PDB entry 7NLG | X-ray diffraction, 3.53 A resolution | chains A and B

Chain A (and B):
Protein: Ty1 Gag p22
Organism: Saccharomyces cerevisiae
Notes: chain B of this document is another copy of the same molecule, construct and numbering; everything in this record applies to it too
UniProt: P08405 (TY1A_YEASX); numbering as in UniProt (aligned over 259-355)
Amino-acid sequence (106 residues; each row starts with the number of its first residue):
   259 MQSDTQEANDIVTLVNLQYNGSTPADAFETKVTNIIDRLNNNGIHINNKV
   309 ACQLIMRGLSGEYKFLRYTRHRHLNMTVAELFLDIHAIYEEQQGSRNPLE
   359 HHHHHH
Disordered / not traced: 259-260, 351-364
Construct notes: engineered mutation Val273 (Ala in P08405); expression tag (356-364)
What the authors report for this chain:
  - self-association interface (contacts with another copy of this molecule); pairs are residue here / residue on that copy: Val273-Val273 (hydrophobic contact)
  - conformationally variable residues (helix shift): Val273
  - mutagenesis - F323S: decreased binding to higher-order association
  - mutagenesis - F323D, F323S: unchanged expression
  - mutagenesis - I269K, I269S: abolished stability
  - mutagenesis - I269S: decreased expression
  - mutagenesis - I269F (Kd 0.74 uM): unchanged binding to monomer-dimer equilibrium
  - mutagenesis - I269F (45.1 +/- 0.3 degC): decreased stability

How chain A and chain B interact:
Residue-residue contacts (32; chain A residue first):
  Asp262(A) with Lys307(B), hydrogen bond (backbone-side chain); Gln311(B), hydrogen bond (backbone-side chain)
  Thr263(A) with Gln311(B), hydrogen bond
  Glu265(A) with Lys307(B), salt bridge; Val308(B)
  Ala266(A) with Val308(B); Gln311(B); Leu312(B)
  Ile269(A) with Val273(B), hydrophobic; Ile304(B), hydrophobic
  Val270(A) with Val273(B), hydrophobic; Leu312(B), hydrophobic; Arg315(B)
  Val273(A) with Ile269(B), hydrophobic; Val270(B), hydrophobic; Val273(B), hydrophobic
  Ile302(A) with Ile302(B), hydrophobic; His303(B); Ile304(B), hydrophobic
  His303(A) with Gly301(B); Ile302(B)
  Ile304(A) with Ile302(B), hydrophobic
  Lys307(A) with Asp262(B); Glu265(B), salt bridge
  Val308(A) with Glu265(B); Ala266(B)
  Gln311(A) with Asp262(B); Thr263(B), hydrogen bond; Ala266(B)
  Leu312(A) with Ala266(B); Val270(B), hydrophobic
  Arg315(A) with Val270(B)
Interface residues without a listed pair, chain A (17 interface residues in all): Asn274, Gly301
Interface residues without a listed pair, chain B (19 interface residues in all): Asn274, Arg328, Leu332

Summary:
The interface between chain A and chain B involves 17 residues on one side and 19 on the other, with 4
hydrogen bonds and 2 salt bridges. Polar pairs include Glu265(A)-Lys307(B), Asp262(A)-Lys307(B) and
Asp262(A)-Gln311(B). The paper reports that I269K and I269S of chain A abolish stability; conformational
variability at Val273(A); 5 substitutions were tested in all.
Chain A and chain B are both Ty1 Gag p22 (Saccharomyces cerevisiae); the structure, S. cerevisiae Ty1 p22
restriction factor, Gag CA-CTD, AUG2 variant A273V mutant, was determined by X-ray diffraction (same
publication as 7NLH).
